3U0F - chain A; structure by X-ray diffraction, 1.25 A resolution.

== Chain A ==
Molecule: Beta-ketoacyl synthase
Source organism: Brucella melitensis biovar Abortus
Notes: EC 2.3.1.41
Reference sequence: Q2YQQ9 (Q2YQQ9_BRUA2); residues 1-407 here = UniProt positions 1-407
Chain sequence (411 residues; row label = number of the first residue in the row; numbers below 1 keep their minus sign (Gly-3 is residue -3)):
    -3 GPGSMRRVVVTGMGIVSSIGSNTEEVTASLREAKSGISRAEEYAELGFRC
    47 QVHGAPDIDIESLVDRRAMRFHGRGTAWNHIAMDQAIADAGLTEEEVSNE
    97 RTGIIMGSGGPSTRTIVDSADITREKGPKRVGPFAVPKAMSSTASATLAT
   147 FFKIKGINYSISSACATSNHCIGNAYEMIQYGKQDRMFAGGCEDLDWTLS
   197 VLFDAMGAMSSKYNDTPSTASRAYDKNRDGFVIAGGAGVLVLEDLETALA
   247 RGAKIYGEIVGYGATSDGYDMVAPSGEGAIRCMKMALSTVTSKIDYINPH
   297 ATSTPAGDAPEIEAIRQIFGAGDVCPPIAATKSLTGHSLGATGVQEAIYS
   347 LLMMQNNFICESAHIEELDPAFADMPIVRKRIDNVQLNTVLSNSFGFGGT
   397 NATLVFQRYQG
Disordered / not traced: -3 to 0
Sequence notes: expression tag (-3 to 0)
Bound ions: Na+: Asn294, Pro295, Glu342, Ser388, Asn389
Small-molecule neighbours: 7-hydroxy-2H-chromen-2-one (07L): Gly105, Gly106, Pro107, Thr109, Val132, Ala135, Met136, Ala160, Cys161, Glu189, Leu195, Leu198, Phe199, Leu335, Gly336, Phe393
What the authors report for this chain:
  - binding site for 7-hydroxy-2H-chromen-2-one: Gly105, Gly106, Thr109, Ala160, Glu189, Leu195, Phe199, Leu335

== Overview ==
Chain A binds 7-hydroxy-2H-chromen-2-one. Asn294, Pro295, Glu342, Ser388 and Asn389 coordinate Na+. The paper
reports a binding site for 7-hydroxy-2H-chromen-2-one at Gly105, Gly106 and Thr109 among others.
Chain A is Beta-ketoacyl synthase (Brucella melitensis biovar Abortus); the structure, The structure of
Beta-ketoacyl synthase from Brucella melitensis bound to the fragment 7-hydroxycoumarin, was determined by
X-ray diffraction, deposited together with 4JV3, 3U0E, 3MQD and 3LRF.
